PDB entry 4YA3 | X-ray diffraction, 2.70 A resolution | chains C and D of the 30 polymer chains in the assembly

Chain C:
Molecule: Proteasome subunit alpha type-4
Organism: Saccharomyces cerevisiae S288c
Notes: EC 3.4.25.1
UniProtKB: P40303 (PSA4_YEAST); residues -1 to 252 here correspond to UniProt positions 1-254 (UniProt number = residue number + 2)
Chain sequence (254 residues; each row starts with the number of its first residue; numbers below 1 keep their minus sign (Met-1 is residue -1)):
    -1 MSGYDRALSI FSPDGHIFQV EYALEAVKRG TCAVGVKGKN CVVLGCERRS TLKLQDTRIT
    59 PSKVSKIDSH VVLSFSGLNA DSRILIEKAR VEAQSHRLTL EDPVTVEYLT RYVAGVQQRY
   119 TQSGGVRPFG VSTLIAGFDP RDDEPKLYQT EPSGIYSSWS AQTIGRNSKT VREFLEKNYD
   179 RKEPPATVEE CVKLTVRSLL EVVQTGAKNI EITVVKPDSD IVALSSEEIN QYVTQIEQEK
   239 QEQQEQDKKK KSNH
Disordered / not traced: -1 to 0, 241-252
Swiss-Prot annotation at these positions:
  - modified residue: Thr58 (Phosphothreonine)

Chain D:
Molecule: Proteasome subunit alpha type-5
Organism: Saccharomyces cerevisiae S288c
Notes: EC 3.4.25.1
UniProtKB: P32379 (PSA5_YEAST); residues -7 to 252 here correspond to UniProt positions 1-260 (UniProt number = residue number + 8)
Chain sequence (260 residues; numbered -7 to 252; the number before each row is that of its first residue; numbers below 1 keep their minus sign (Met-7 is residue -7)):
    -7 MFLTRSEYDR GVSTFSPEGR LFQVEYSLEA IKLGSTAIGI ATKEGVVLGV EKRATSPLLE
    53 SDSIEKIVEI DRHIGCAMSG LTADARSMIE HARTAAVTHN LYYDEDINVE SLTQSVCDLA
   113 LRFGEGASGE ERLMSRPFGV ALLIAGHDAD DGYQLFHAEP SGTFYRYNAK AIGSGSEGAQ
   173 AELLNEWHSS LTLKEAELLV LKILKQVMEE KLDENNAQLS CITKQDGFKI YDNEKTAELI
   233 KELKEKEAAE SPEEADVEMS
Disordered / not traced: -7 to 0, 118-124, 243-252

Interface between chain C and chain D:
Residue-residue contacts - 63 pairs, chain C then chain D:
  Asp3(C) - Glu117(D)
  Arg4(C) - Glu117(D)
  Ala5(C) - Val4(D)  hydrophobic
  Ala5(C) - Glu117(D)
  Ala5(C) - Ser127(D)
  Ser7(C) - Ser127(D)
  Ser7(C) - Arg128(D)
  Ile8(C) - Gln15(D)
  Phe9(C) - Gln15(D)
  Phe9(C) - Tyr18(D)  hydrophobic
  Phe9(C) - Ser19(D)
  Phe9(C) - Ala22(D)  hydrophobic
  Phe9(C) - Leu73(D)  hydrophobic
  Phe9(C) - Arg128(D)
  Phe9(C) - Pro129(D)
  Phe9(C) - Gly131(D)
  Ser10(C) - Tyr18(D)
  Pro11(C) - Tyr18(D)  hydrophobic
  Pro11(C) - Glu21(D)
  Asp12(C) - Glu21(D)
  Gly13(C) - Tyr18(D)
  Gly13(C) - Glu21(D)
  Gly13(C) - Ala22(D)
  His14(C) - Leu25(D)
  Ile15(C) - Leu73(D)  hydrophobic
  Ile15(C) - Arg128(D)
  Lys35(C) - Glu52(D)  salt bridge
  Gln116(C) - Ala75(D)
  Gln116(C) - Asp76(D)
  Thr119(C) - Arg128(D)  hydrogen bond (backbone-side chain)
  Gln120(C) - Met126(D)
  Gln120(C) - Ser127(D)  hydrogen bond (backbone-backbone)
  Gln120(C) - Arg128(D)
  Gln120(C) - Pro129(D)
  Gln120(C) - Phe130(D)
  Ser121(C) - Ser127(D)
  Gly122(C) - Ser127(D)
  Ser151(C) - Ala75(D)
  Gly152(C) - Ala75(D)
  Ile153(C) - Thr74(D)
  Ile153(C) - Ala75(D)
  Ser155(C) - Leu51(D)
  Ser155(C) - Ser55(D)
  Ser156(C) - Leu51(D)
  Ser156(C) - Glu52(D)  hydrogen bond (backbone-backbone)
  Ser156(C) - Ser55(D)  hydrogen bond (backbone-side chain)
  Trp157(C) - Thr47(D)
  Trp157(C) - Ser48(D)
  Trp157(C) - Leu50(D)
  Trp157(C) - Leu51(D)
  Trp157(C) - Glu52(D)
  Ser158(C) - Leu50(D)  hydrogen bond (backbone-backbone)
  Ser158(C) - Glu52(D)  hydrogen bond
  Ala159(C) - Leu50(D)
  Leu173(C) - Leu50(D)  hydrophobic
  Glu174(C) - Ser48(D)  hydrogen bond
  Glu174(C) - Pro49(D)
  Glu174(C) - Leu50(D)
  Tyr177(C) - Leu50(D)  hydrophobic
  Arg179(C) - Pro49(D)  hydrogen bond (side chain-backbone)
  Arg179(C) - Leu50(D)
  Arg179(C) - Leu51(D)  hydrogen bond (side chain-backbone)
  Arg179(C) - Glu52(D)
Interface residues without a listed pair, chain C (32 interface residues in all): Tyr154, Arg170
Interface residues without a listed pair, chain D (28 interface residues in all): Asp1, Glu57, Ser79

Overview:
32 residues of chain C and 28 residues of chain D are in contact, with 9 hydrogen bonds and 1 salt bridge.
Among the polar pairs are Lys35(C)-Glu52(D), Thr119(C)-Arg128(D) and Ser156(C)-Ser55(D).
Chain C is Proteasome subunit alpha type-4 and chain D is Proteasome subunit alpha type-5, both from
Saccharomyces cerevisiae S288c; the structure, Yeast 20S proteasome beta2-H116N mutant in complex with
Ac-PAE-ep, was determined by X-ray diffraction, deposited together with 4Y69, 4Y6A, 4Y6V, 4Y6Z, 4Y70, 4Y74 and
34 further entries.
